Entry 7XFZ (electron microscopy, 3.00 A resolution); this record covers chains B and C of the 8 polymer chains in the assembly.

== Chain B ==
Name: Csf3
Organism: Pseudomonas aeruginosa
Amino-acid sequence (220 residues; numbered 1 to 220; the number before each row is that of its first residue):
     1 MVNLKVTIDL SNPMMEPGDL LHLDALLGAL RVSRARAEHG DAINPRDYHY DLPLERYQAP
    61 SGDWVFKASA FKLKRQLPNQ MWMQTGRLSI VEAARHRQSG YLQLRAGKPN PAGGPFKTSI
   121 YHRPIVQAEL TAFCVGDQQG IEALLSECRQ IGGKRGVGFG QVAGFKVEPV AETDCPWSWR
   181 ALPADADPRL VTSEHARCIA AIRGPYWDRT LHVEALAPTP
Unresolved in the structure: 1

== Chain C ==
Name: Csf2
Organism: Pseudomonas aeruginosa
Amino-acid sequence (348 residues; numbered 1 to 348; the number before each row is that of its first residue):
     1 MQIEVTVRNI TPIFSAAPGS NYITIDGTIN PPPGVSRFPL VRTRMMYVAA DVGDGVIKSV
    61 PLQIVPGNTM RSLLRRTMLK HVIEPALVEK GNKLSIGAYA TAYSGNATGN PDGVPSSFDE
   121 IATMRAHPFI GLFGGGPRML EGRLMVDSLY PIHTNAERIL GAGYENEMMS GPITQVVWAR
   181 RMDPILNLGS SEDVEVINGG AVAANGWIQD LLANSKAAAS KKKKAAADED ESDGAAEENG
   241 RGLKAFNAHE VVIPGLKWVW RISLDRPTDA QVGLVLLALN KMTNERIAGG HSKDYGRFVI
   301 DGVSLNGEQV WSQSGITGGE QYFDAVAEAI DGLSSKEFEQ FAQSAKEA
Unresolved in the structure: 224-238, 345-348

== How chain B and chain C interact ==
Pairs across the interface - 57 pairs, chain B then chain C:
  Leu10(B) - Arg158(C)  hydrogen bond (backbone-side chain)
  Ser11(B) - Arg158(C)
  Ser11(B) - Ile159(C)
  Asn12(B) - Tyr150(C)  hydrogen bond
  Asn12(B) - Ile159(C)
  Asp41(B) - Ala122(C)
  Asp41(B) - Arg125(C)  salt bridge
  Asp41(B) - Arg143(C)  salt bridge
  Asp41(B) - Arg266(C)  salt bridge
  Ala42(B) - Asp119(C)
  Ala42(B) - Ala122(C)  hydrophobic
  Ile43(B) - Phe118(C)
  Asn44(B) - Phe118(C)
  Leu77(B) - Tyr47(C)
  Leu77(B) - Ala49(C)  hydrophobic
  Leu77(B) - Ser59(C)
  Gln80(B) - Tyr47(C)  hydrogen bond (side chain-backbone)
  Trp82(B) - Arg44(C)
  Trp82(B) - Met46(C)  hydrophobic
  Trp82(B) - Ile64(C)  hydrophobic
  Trp82(B) - Pro66(C)  hydrophobic
  Met83(B) - Pro18(C)  hydrophobic
  Met83(B) - Arg44(C)  hydrogen bond (backbone-side chain)
  Gln84(B) - Asn68(C)
  Thr85(B) - Asn68(C)
  Leu88(B) - Ser104(C)
  Glu92(B) - Tyr99(C)
  Ala93(B) - Tyr99(C)
  His96(B) - Tyr99(C)  hydrogen bond
  His96(B) - Tyr103(C)
  Gly100(B) - Lys93(C)
  Tyr101(B) - Glu84(C)
  Tyr101(B) - Leu87(C)
  Tyr101(B) - Val88(C)  hydrophobic
  Tyr101(B) - Asn92(C)
  Tyr101(B) - Lys93(C)
  Tyr101(B) - Leu94(C)  hydrogen bond (backbone-backbone)
  Leu102(B) - Leu94(C)
  Leu102(B) - Tyr99(C)  hydrophobic
  Gln103(B) - Lys93(C)
  Gln103(B) - Leu94(C)  hydrogen bond (backbone-backbone)
  Pro115(B) - Asn106(C)  hydrogen bond (backbone-side chain)
  Pro115(B) - Thr108(C)
  Ile125(B) - Met46(C)  hydrophobic
  Gln127(B) - Ala49(C)
  Gln127(B) - Arg158(C)
  Gln150(B) - Met145(C)
  Arg155(B) - Met145(C)
  Gly156(B) - Arg71(C)  hydrogen bond (backbone-side chain)
  Gly156(B) - Met145(C)
  Gly156(B) - Val146(C)  hydrogen bond (backbone-backbone)
  Val157(B) - Asn68(C)
  Val157(B) - Val146(C)
  Gly158(B) - Met145(C)
  Gly158(B) - Val146(C)
  Gly158(B) - Asp147(C)
  Gln161(B) - Asp147(C)
Interface residues without a listed pair, chain B (40 interface residues in all): Pro13, Arg36, Ala37, Pro45, Gln76, Leu104, Gly114, Phe116, Tyr121, Arg149
Interface residues without a listed pair, chain C (42 interface residues in all): Val48, Gly67, Lys80, Ser95, Ile96, Ala100, Glu141, Leu144, Asp265

== Overview ==
40 residues of chain B and 42 residues of chain C are in contact; the contacts include 10 hydrogen bonds and 3
salt bridges. Polar pairs include Asp41(B)-Arg125(C), Asp41(B)-Arg143(C) and Asp41(B)-Arg266(C).
Here chain B is Csf3 and chain C is Csf2, both from Pseudomonas aeruginosa. Entry 7XFZ (CryoEM structure of
type IV-A Csf-crRNAsp14-dsDNA ternary complex) was determined by electron microscopy, deposited together with
7XF1, 7XG0, 7XG1, 7XG2, 7XG3 and 7XG4.
